PDB entry 8SD1 | X-ray diffraction, 1.30 A resolution | chain A

== Chain A ==
Molecule: Carbonic anhydrase 2
From: Homo sapiens
Notes: EC 4.2.1.1
Reference sequence: P00918 (CAH2_HUMAN); the author numbering skips numbers that UniProt does not, so the offset changes along the chain: 1-125 = UniProt 1-125; 127-261 = UniProt 126-260
Sequence (260 residues; row label = number of the first residue in the row; note: 1 number in that range is skipped by the numbering (no residue carries it; nothing is unmodelled there)):
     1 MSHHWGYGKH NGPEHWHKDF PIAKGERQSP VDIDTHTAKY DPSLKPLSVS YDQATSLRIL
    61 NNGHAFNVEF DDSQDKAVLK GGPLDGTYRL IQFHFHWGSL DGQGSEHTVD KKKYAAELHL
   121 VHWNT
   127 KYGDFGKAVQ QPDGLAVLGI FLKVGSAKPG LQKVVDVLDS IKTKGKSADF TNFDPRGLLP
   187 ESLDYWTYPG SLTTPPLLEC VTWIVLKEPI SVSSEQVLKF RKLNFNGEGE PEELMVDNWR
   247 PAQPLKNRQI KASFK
Unresolved in the structure: 1-2
Curated features (UniProtKB/Swiss-Prot):
  - active site: His64 (Proton donor/acceptor)
  - binding site (Zn(2+)): His94, His96, His119
  - binding site (substrate): Thr199, Thr200
  - site: Tyr7 (Fine-tunes the proton-transfer properties of H-64), Asn62 (Fine-tunes the proton-transfer properties of H-64), Asn67 (Fine-tunes the proton-transfer properties of H-64), Gln92 (Involved in the binding of some activators, including histamine and L-histidine)
  - modified residue: Ser2 (N-acetylserine), Ser166 (Phosphoserine), Ser173 (Phosphoserine)
Bound ions: Zn2+: His94, His96, His119
From the paper describing this entry:
  - Zn2+ coordination: His94, His96, His119 (citing earlier work)

== In short ==
His94, His96 and His119 coordinate Zn2+. Curated annotation (UniProt) lists active-site residue His64, 3
Zn2+-binding residues and substrate-binding residues Thr199 and Thr200. From the paper: Zn2+ coordination by
His94, His96 and His119.
Chain A is Carbonic anhydrase 2 (Homo sapiens); the structure, Carbonic anhydrase II radiation damage RT 1-30,
was determined by X-ray diffraction, deposited together with 8SD6, 8SD7, 8SD8, 8SD9 and 8SF1.
